PDB entry 4CZA | X-ray diffraction, 3.20 A resolution | chains A and B

[Chain A (and B)]
Protein: Na+/h+ antiporter, putative
Source organism: Pyrococcus abyssi GE5
Notes: fragment: transporter domain, residues 1-420; chain B of this document is another copy of the same molecule, construct and numbering; everything in this record applies to it too
UniProt: Q9UZ55 (Q9UZ55_PYRAB); numbering as in UniProt (aligned over 1-420)
Sequence (420 residues; numbered 1 to 420; the number before each row is that of its first residue):
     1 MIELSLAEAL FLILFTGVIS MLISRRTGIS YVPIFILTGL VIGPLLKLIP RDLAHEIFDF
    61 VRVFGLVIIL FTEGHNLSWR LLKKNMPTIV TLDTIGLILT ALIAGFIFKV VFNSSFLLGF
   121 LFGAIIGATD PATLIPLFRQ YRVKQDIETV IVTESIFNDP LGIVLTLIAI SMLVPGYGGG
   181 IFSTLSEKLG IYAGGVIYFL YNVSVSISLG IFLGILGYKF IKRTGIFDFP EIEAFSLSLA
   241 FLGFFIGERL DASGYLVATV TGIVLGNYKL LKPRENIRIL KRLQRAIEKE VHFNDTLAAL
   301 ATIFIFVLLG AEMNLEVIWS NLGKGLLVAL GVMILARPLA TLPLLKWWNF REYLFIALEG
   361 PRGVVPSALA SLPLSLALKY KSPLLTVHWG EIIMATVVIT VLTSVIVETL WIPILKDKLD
Modified / non-standard residues: Mse1, Mse21, Mse86, Mse172, Mse313, Mse333, Mse394 (selenomethionine; parent Met)
Metal / ion sites: thallium (I) ion: Glu73, Thr129, Ser155, Asp159
Small-molecule neighbours: tris(hydroxyethyl)aminomethane (TAM): Tyr31, Ile69, Thr72, Glu73, Asp130, Ala132, Ser155, Asp295, Ala298, Thr302, Val364
What the authors report for this chain:
  - thallium (I) ion coordination: Glu73, Thr129, Ser155, Asp159
  - thallium (I) ion coordination through a water molecule: Asp130
  - contacts within the chain: His75-Glu290 (hydrogen bond), Glu73-His75 (hydrogen bond)

[How chain A and chain B interact]
Residue-residue contacts (68):
  Ala7(A) - Phe245(B)  hydrophobic
  Glu8(A) - Phe245(B)
  Glu8(A) - Arg249(B)  salt bridge
  Phe11(A) - Ser238(B)
  Phe11(A) - Phe241(B)
  Phe11(A) - Leu242(B)
  Phe11(A) - Phe245(B)  hydrophobic
  Leu14(A) - Leu237(B)  hydrophobic
  Leu14(A) - Ser238(B)
  Phe15(A) - Ser238(B)
  Phe15(A) - Leu242(B)  hydrophobic
  Val18(A) - Ala234(B)  hydrophobic
  Val18(A) - Phe235(B)  hydrophobic
  Val18(A) - Ser238(B)
  Mse21(A) - Pro230(B)
  Mse21(A) - Glu231(B)
  Mse21(A) - Ala234(B)  hydrophobic
  Leu22(A) - Ile226(B)  hydrophobic
  Leu22(A) - Glu231(B)
  Arg25(A) - Phe229(B)
  Arg25(A) - Glu231(B)  salt bridge
  Arg26(A) - Thr224(B)  hydrogen bond (side chain-backbone)
  Arg26(A) - Gly225(B)  hydrogen bond (side chain-backbone)
  Arg26(A) - Ile226(B)
  Arg26(A) - Glu231(B)  salt bridge
  Phe220(A) - Leu22(B)  hydrophobic
  Thr224(A) - Arg26(B)  hydrogen bond (backbone-side chain)
  Gly225(A) - Arg26(B)
  Phe229(A) - Arg25(B)
  Phe229(A) - His292(B)
  Phe229(A) - Asp295(B)
  Phe229(A) - Thr296(B)
  Pro230(A) - Mse21(B)
  Pro230(A) - Arg25(B)
  Glu231(A) - Mse21(B)
  Glu231(A) - Leu22(B)
  Glu231(A) - Arg25(B)  salt bridge
  Glu231(A) - Arg26(B)  salt bridge
  Glu233(A) - His292(B)  salt bridge
  Glu233(A) - Thr296(B)
  Ala234(A) - Val18(B)  hydrophobic
  Ala234(A) - Leu300(B)  hydrophobic
  Ser238(A) - Phe11(B)
  Ser238(A) - Leu14(B)
  Ser238(A) - Val18(B)
  Phe241(A) - Phe11(B)  hydrophobic
  Leu242(A) - Phe11(B)
  Phe245(A) - Ala7(B)  hydrophobic
  Phe245(A) - Glu8(B)
  Phe245(A) - Phe11(B)  hydrophobic
  Arg249(A) - Ile2(B)
  Arg249(A) - Glu8(B)  salt bridge
  Lys289(A) - His292(B)
  His292(A) - Glu233(B)  salt bridge
  His292(A) - Lys289(B)
  His292(A) - His292(B)  hydrogen bond
  Phe293(A) - Phe293(B)  hydrophobic
  Phe293(A) - Thr296(B)
  Phe293(A) - Leu297(B)  hydrophobic
  Phe293(A) - Leu300(B)  hydrophobic
  Asp295(A) - Phe229(B)
  Thr296(A) - Phe229(B)
  Thr296(A) - Glu233(B)
  Thr296(A) - Phe293(B)
  Ala299(A) - Pro230(B)  hydrophobic
  Leu300(A) - Ala234(B)  hydrophobic
  Leu300(A) - Leu237(B)  hydrophobic
  Leu300(A) - Phe293(B)  hydrophobic
Other interface residues (no listed pair), chain A (35 interface residues in all): Phe60, Ile226, Phe235, Leu237, Leu297
Other interface residues (no listed pair), chain B (39 interface residues in all): Glu3, Leu4, Leu10, Phe15, Phe220, Asp228, Ala299

[In short]
35 residues of chain A face 39 of chain B across their interface, with 4 hydrogen bonds and 8 salt bridges.
Polar pairs include Glu8(A)-Arg249(B), Arg25(A)-Glu231(B) and Arg26(A)-Glu231(B). Chain A binds
tris(hydroxyethyl)aminomethane. The paper reports thallium (I) ion coordination by Glu73(A), Thr129(A) and
Ser155(A) among others; water-mediated thallium (I) ion coordination by Asp130(A).
Chain A and chain B are both Na+/h+ antiporter, putative (Pyrococcus abyssi GE5); the structure, Structure of
the sodium proton antiporter PaNhaP from Pyrococcus abyssii with bound thallium ion, was determined by X-ray
diffraction (same publication as 4CZ9).
